PDB entry 9CC3 | electron microscopy, 3.23 A resolution | chains G and E of the 7 polymer chains in the assembly

== Chain G ==
Protein: Endogenous Co-purified substrate modeled as unknown residues
Organism: Escherichia coli 'BL21-Gold(DE3)pLysS AG'
Chain sequence (30 residues; row label = number of the first residue in the row; numbers below 1 keep their minus sign (UNK-1 is residue -1); X marks 30 residues of unknown identity (built as UNK)):
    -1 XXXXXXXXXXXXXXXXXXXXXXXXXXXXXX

== Chain E ==
Protein: Lon protease homolog, mitochondrial
Organism: Homo sapiens
Notes: EC 3.4.21.53
Reference sequence: P36776 (LONM_HUMAN); residues 115-959 here = UniProt positions 115-959
Chain sequence (862 residues; row label = number of the first residue in the row):
    98 MHHHHHHENLYFQGAHMMTIPDVFPHLPLIAITRNPVFPRFIKIIEVKNK
   148 KLVELLRRKVRLAQPYVGVFLKRDDSNESDVVESLDEIYHTGTFAQIHEM
   198 QDLGDKLRMIVMGHRRVHISRQLEVEPEEPEAENKHKPRRKSKRGKKEAE
   248 DELSARHPAELAMEPTPELPAEVLMVEVENVVHEDFQVTEEVKALTAEIV
   298 KTIRDIIALNPLYRESVLQMMQAGQRVVDNPIYLSDMGAALTGAESHELQ
   348 DVLEETNIPKRLYKALSLLKKEFELSKLQQRLGREVEEKIKQTHRKYLLQ
   398 EQLKIIKKELGLEKDDKDAIEEKFRERLKELVVPKHVMDVVDEELSKLGL
   448 LDNHSSEFNVTRNYLDWLTSIPWGKYSNENLDLARAQAVLEEDHYGMEDV
   498 KKRILEFIAVSQLRGSTQGKILCFYGPPGVGKTSIARSIARALNREYFRF
   548 SVGGMTDVAEIKGHRRTYVGAMPGKIIQCLKKTKTENPLILIDEVDKIGR
   598 GYQGDPSSALLELLDPEQNANFLDHYLDVPVDLSKVLFICTANVTDTIPE
   648 PLRDRMEMINVSGYVAQEKLAIAERYLVPQARALCGLDESKAKLSSDVLT
   698 LLIKQYCRESGVRNLQKQVEKVLRKSAYKIVSGEAESVEVTPENLQDFVG
   748 KPVFTVERMYDVTPPGVVMGLAWTAMGGSTLFVETSLRRPQDKDAKGDKD
   798 GSLEVTGQLGEVMKESARIAYTFARAFLMQHAPANDYLVTSHIHLHVPEG
   848 ATPKDGPSAGCTIVTALLSLAMGRPVRQNLAMTGEVSLTGKILPVGGIKE
   898 KTIAAKRAGVTCIVLPAENKKDFYDLAAFITEGLEVHFVEHYREIFDIAF
   948 PDEQAEALAVER
Disordered / not traced: 98-375, 599-601, 790-795, 950-959
Sequence notes: expression tag (98-114)
Small-molecule neighbours: ADP (adenosine-5'-diphosphate): Asp490, His491, Tyr492, Met494, Pro524, Pro525, Gly526, Val527, Gly528, Lys529, Thr530, Ser531, Tyr661, Ile669, Tyr673, Leu674, Gln677, Val709, Arg710, Gln713
What the authors report for this chain:
  - binding site for Endogenous Co-purified substrate modeled as unknown residues (chain G): Tyr394
  - mutagenesis - Y394A (2-fold): increased catalytic activity on FITC-casein
  - mutagenesis - Y394A: unchanged catalytic activity (ATPase activity)

== Chain G / chain E interface ==
Chain E side of the interface, 4 residues: Tyr394, Thr564, Tyr565, Val566

== In short ==
No residue of chain G is in contact with chain E. Bound to chain E: ADP. From the paper: a binding site for
Endogenous Co-purified substrate modeled as unknown residues (chain G) at Tyr394(E); Y394A of chain E
increases catalytic activity on FITC-casein.
Here chain G is Endogenous Co-purified substrate modeled as unknown residues (Escherichia coli
'BL21-Gold(DE3)pLysS AG') and chain E is Lon protease homolog, mitochondrial (Homo sapiens). Entry 9CC3 (Human
Mitochondrial LONP1 Stall State + casein) was determined by electron microscopy together with 9CC0 from the
same study.
